Entry 7D66 (X-ray diffraction, 2.13 A resolution); this record covers chains B and F of the 6 polymer chains in the assembly.

== Chain B (and F) ==
Molecule: Ubiquitin family protein
Organism: Toxoplasma gondii GT1
Notes: chain F of this document is another copy of the same molecule, construct and numbering; everything in this record applies to it too
UniProtKB: S7W9N7 (S7W9N7_TOXGG); residue numbers follow UniProt; this construct covers 294-421
Chain sequence (128 residues; numbered 294 to 421; the number before each row is that of its first residue):
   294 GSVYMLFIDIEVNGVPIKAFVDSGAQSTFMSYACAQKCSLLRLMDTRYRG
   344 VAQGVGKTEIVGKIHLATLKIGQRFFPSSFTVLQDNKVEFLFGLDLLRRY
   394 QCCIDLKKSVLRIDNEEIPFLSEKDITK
Not modelled in the structure: 294-295, 344-348, 421 (chain F: 294-295, 341, 345-347, 421)
From the paper describing this entry:
  - catalytic residues: Asp315
  - mutagenesis - D315A, D315N: abolished catalytic activity

== How chain B and chain F interact ==
Residue-residue contacts - 10 pairs, chain B then chain F:
  Tyr325(B) - Tyr325(F)
  Tyr325(B) - Gln377(F)  hydrogen bond
  Gln329(B) - Tyr325(F)  hydrogen bond
  Ser332(B) - Gln329(F)  hydrogen bond
  Leu334(B) - Tyr325(F)  hydrophobic
  Leu334(B) - Ala326(F)  hydrophobic
  Leu334(B) - Gln329(F)
  Arg335(B) - Gln329(F)
  Val354(B) - Asn379(F)
  Gln377(B) - Asn379(F)
Interface residues without a listed pair, chain B (9 interface residues in all): Thr339, Tyr341
Interface residues without a listed pair, chain F (6 interface residues in all): Lys330

== Overview ==
9 residues of chain B face 6 of chain F across their interface; the contacts include 3 hydrogen bonds. Among
the polar pairs are Tyr325(B)-Gln377(F), Gln329(B)-Tyr325(F) and Ser332(B)-Gln329(F). The paper reports the
catalytic residue Asp315(B); D315A and D315N of chain B abolish catalytic activity.
Chain B and chain F are both Ubiquitin family protein (Toxoplasma gondii GT1); the structure, Crystal
structure of retroviral protease-like domain of Ddi1 from Toxoplasma gondii, was determined by X-ray
diffraction (same publication as 7EFY).
